Entry 9RAU (X-ray diffraction, 1.77 A resolution); this record covers chains C and D of the 4 polymer chains in the assembly.

Chain C (and D):
Molecule: NADP-dependent glyceraldehyde-3-phosphate dehydrogenase
From: Streptococcus pyogenes
Notes: chain D of this document is another copy of the same molecule, construct and numbering; everything in this record applies to it too
Reference sequence: A0A4U9C786 (A0A4U9C786_STRPY); numbering as in UniProt (aligned over 1-475)
Amino-acid sequence (496 residues; numbered -20 to 475; the number before each row is that of its first residue; numbers below 1 keep their minus sign (Ala-20 is residue -20)):
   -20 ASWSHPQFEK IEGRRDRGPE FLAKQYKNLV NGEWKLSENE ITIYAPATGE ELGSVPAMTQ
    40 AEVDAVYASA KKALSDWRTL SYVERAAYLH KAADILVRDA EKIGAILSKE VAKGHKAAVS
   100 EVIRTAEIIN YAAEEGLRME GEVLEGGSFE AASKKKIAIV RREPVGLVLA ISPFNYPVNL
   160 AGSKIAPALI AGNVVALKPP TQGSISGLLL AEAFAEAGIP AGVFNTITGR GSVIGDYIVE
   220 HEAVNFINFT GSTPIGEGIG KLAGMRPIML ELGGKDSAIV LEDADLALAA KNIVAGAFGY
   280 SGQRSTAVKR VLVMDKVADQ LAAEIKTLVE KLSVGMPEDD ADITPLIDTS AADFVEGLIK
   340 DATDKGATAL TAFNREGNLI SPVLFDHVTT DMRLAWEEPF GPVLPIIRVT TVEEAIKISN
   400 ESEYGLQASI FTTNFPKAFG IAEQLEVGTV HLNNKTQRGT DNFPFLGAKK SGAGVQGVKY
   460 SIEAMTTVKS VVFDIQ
Unresolved in the structure: -20 to 0
Construct notes: expression tag (-20 to 0); conflict Leu1 (Met in A0A4U9C786), Thr58 (Ala in A0A4U9C786), Ser284 (Cys in A0A4U9C786)
Ligand contacts: pyrimidin-5-amine (T5V): Phe153, Gly230, Ser231, Leu251, Gly252, Glu377, Phe379

Chain C / chain D interface:
Pairs across the interface (111):
  Glu106(C) with Phe128(D)
  Tyr110(C) with Ser127(D); Phe128(D), hydrophobic
  Glu121(C) with Lys458(D), salt bridge; Tyr459(D), hydrogen bond
  Leu123(C) with Asn441(D); Phe442(D), hydrophobic; Pro443(D); Tyr459(D)
  Glu124(C) with Asn441(D), hydrogen bond (backbone-side chain); Phe442(D)
  Gly125(C) with Thr439(D); Phe442(D)
  Ser127(C) with Tyr110(D); Asn441(D)
  Phe128(C) with Glu106(D); Ile107(D), hydrophobic; Tyr110(D), hydrophobic; Asp440(D); Asn441(D)
  Glu129(C) with Thr439(D)
  Ser132(C) with Thr439(D)
  Lys135(C) with Asn433(D); Gln436(D); Phe442(D)
  Ala137(C) with Phe442(D), hydrophobic
  Val139(C) with Pro443(D), hydrophobic
  Arg140(C) with Glu422(D), salt bridge
  Glu142(C) with Glu422(D)
  Glu236(C) with Met244(D)
  Gly239(C) with Gly243(D)
  Lys240(C) with Lys240(D)
  Gly243(C) with Gly239(D)
  Met244(C) with Leu249(D), hydrophobic; Leu251(D), hydrophobic; Lys448(D); Lys449(D); Ala452(D)
  Leu249(C) with Met244(D), hydrophobic
  Leu251(C) with Met244(D), hydrophobic
  Phe414(C) with Phe472(D), hydrophobic
  Phe418(C) with Val470(D), hydrophobic
  Ala421(C) with Lys468(D), hydrogen bond (backbone-side chain); Val470(D), hydrophobic
  Glu422(C) with Arg140(D), salt bridge; Glu142(D); Lys468(D), hydrogen bond (backbone-side chain)
  Leu424(C) with Lys468(D), hydrogen bond (backbone-side chain)
  Val426(C) with Lys468(D)
  Gly427(C) with Val467(D); Lys468(D); Ser469(D), hydrogen bond (backbone-backbone)
  Thr428(C) with Ser469(D); Val471(D)
  Val429(C) with Ser469(D), hydrogen bond (backbone-backbone); Val470(D); Val471(D), hydrogen bond (backbone-backbone)
  His430(C) with Val471(D)
  Leu431(C) with Val470(D), hydrophobic; Val471(D), hydrogen bond (backbone-backbone); Phe472(D), hydrophobic
  Asn433(C) with Lys135(D); Asp473(D), hydrogen bond
  Gln436(C) with Lys135(D)
  Thr439(C) with Gly125(D); Glu129(D); Ser132(D)
  Asp440(C) with Phe128(D)
  Asn441(C) with Leu123(D); Glu124(D), hydrogen bond (side chain-backbone); Ser127(D); Phe128(D)
  Phe442(C) with Leu123(D), hydrophobic; Glu124(D); Gly125(D); Lys135(D); Ala137(D), hydrophobic; Val471(D), hydrophobic
  Pro443(C) with Leu123(D); Val139(D), hydrophobic; Ser469(D)
  Leu445(C) with Thr466(D); Val467(D)
  Lys449(C) with Met244(D)
  Ala452(C) with Met244(D)
  Lys458(C) with Glu121(D), salt bridge
  Tyr459(C) with Glu121(D), hydrogen bond; Leu123(D)
  Thr466(C) with Leu445(D)
  Val467(C) with Gly427(D); Leu445(D)
  Lys468(C) with Ala421(D), hydrogen bond (side chain-backbone); Glu422(D), hydrogen bond (side chain-backbone); Leu424(D), hydrogen bond (side chain-backbone); Val426(D); Gly427(D)
  Ser469(C) with Gly427(D), hydrogen bond (backbone-backbone); Thr428(D); Val429(D), hydrogen bond (backbone-backbone); Pro443(D)
  Val470(C) with Phe418(D), hydrophobic; Ala421(D), hydrophobic; Val429(D); Leu431(D), hydrophobic
  Val471(C) with Thr428(D); Val429(D), hydrogen bond (backbone-backbone); His430(D); Leu431(D), hydrogen bond (backbone-backbone)
  Phe472(C) with Phe414(D), hydrophobic; Leu431(D), hydrophobic
  Asp473(C) with Asn433(D), hydrogen bond
Also at the interface, not in a pair above, chain C (59 interface residues in all): Ile107, Ile136, Ile138, Gly235, Ile247, Lys448
Also at the interface, not in a pair above, chain D (58 interface residues in all): Ile136, Ile138, Gly235, Glu236

Summary:
59 residues of chain C and 58 residues of chain D are in contact, with 20 hydrogen bonds and 4 salt bridges.
Among the polar pairs are Glu121(C)-Lys458(D), Arg140(C)-Glu422(D) and Glu121(C)-Tyr459(D). Ligands of chain
C: pyrimidin-5-amine.
Both chains are NADP-dependent glyceraldehyde-3-phosphate dehydrogenase (Streptococcus pyogenes). Entry 9RAU
(Streptococcus pyogenes GapN in complex with pyrimidine-5-amine) was determined by X-ray diffraction (same
publication as 9RAS, 9RAV, 9RAZ, 9RB1 and 8QHN).
